Entry 4F0Q (X-ray diffraction, 2.05 A resolution); this record covers chains B and C of the 4 polymer chains in the assembly.

== Chain B (and C) ==
Protein: Restriction endonuclease
From: Mycobacterium sp
Notes: chain C of this document is another copy of the same molecule, construct and numbering; everything in this record applies to it too
UniProt: A3PUQ5 (A3PUQ5_MYCSJ); numbering as in UniProt (aligned over 1-456)
Sequence (456 residues; row label = number of the first residue in the row):
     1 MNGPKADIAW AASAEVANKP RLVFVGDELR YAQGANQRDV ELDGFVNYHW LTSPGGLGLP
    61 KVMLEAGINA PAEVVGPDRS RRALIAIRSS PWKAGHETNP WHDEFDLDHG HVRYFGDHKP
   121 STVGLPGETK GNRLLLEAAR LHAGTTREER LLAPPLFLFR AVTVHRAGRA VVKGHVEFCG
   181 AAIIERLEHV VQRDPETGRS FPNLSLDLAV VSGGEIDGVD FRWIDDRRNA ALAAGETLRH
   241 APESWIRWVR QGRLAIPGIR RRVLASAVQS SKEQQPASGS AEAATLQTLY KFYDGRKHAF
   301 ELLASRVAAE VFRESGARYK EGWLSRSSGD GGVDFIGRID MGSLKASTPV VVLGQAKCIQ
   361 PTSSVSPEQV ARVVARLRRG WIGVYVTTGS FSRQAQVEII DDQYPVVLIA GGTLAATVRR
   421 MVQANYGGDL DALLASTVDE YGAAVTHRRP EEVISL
Not modelled in the structure: 1-4 (chain C: 1-7)
Bound ions: Mg2+: D334, Q355, A356
From the paper describing this entry:
  - catalytic residues: D334, Q355, K357
  - mutagenesis - V191D, V191R: decreased expression
  - mutagenesis - V191D, V191R, R376A, E398A, D402A: decreased catalytic activity
  - self-association interface (contacts with another copy of this molecule): E368, D402

== Chain B / chain C interface ==
Residue-residue contacts - 36 pairs, chain B then chain C:
  P367(B) with R372(C)
  E368(B) with E368(C); Q369(C); R372(C), salt bridge
  A371(B) with A371(C); R372(C); A375(C)
  R372(B) with E368(C), salt bridge; A371(C); E398(C), salt bridge
  A375(B) with V374(C), hydrophobic; Y404(C)
  R376(B) with D402(C), salt bridge; Y404(C)
  Q394(B) with D330(C); R372(C)
  E398(B) with R372(C), salt bridge
  D402(B) with R376(C), salt bridge
  Y404(B) with A375(C), hydrogen bond (side chain-backbone); R376(C)
  A443(B) with R186(C), hydrogen bond (backbone-side chain)
  V445(B) with R186(C), hydrogen bond (backbone-side chain)
  T446(B) with R186(C)
  H447(B) with H109(C), hydrogen bond (side chain-backbone); H111(C); R260(C)
  R448(B) with H111(C); R113(C); R186(C); E188(C), salt bridge; D207(C), salt bridge
  R449(B) with E104(C), salt bridge; F105(C); D106(C), salt bridge
  E452(B) with E104(C); H111(C), salt bridge
Also at the interface, not in a pair above, chain B (22 interface residues in all): S328, G332, Q369, V374, S455
Also at the interface, not in a pair above, chain C (27 interface residues in all): P100, E185, P257, G332, P367, Q394

== Overview ==
Chain B and chain C form an interface of 22 and 27 residues respectively; the contacts include 4 hydrogen
bonds and 11 salt bridges. Polar pairs include E368(B)-R372(C), R372(B)-E398(C) and R376(B)-D402(C). The paper
reports catalytic residues D334(B), Q355(B) and K357(B); V191D, V191R and R376A of chain B, among others,
reduce catalytic activity; 5 substitutions were tested in all.
Both chains are Restriction endonuclease (Mycobacterium sp). Entry 4F0Q (MspJI Restriction Endonuclease - P21
Form) was determined by X-ray diffraction, deposited together with 4F0P.
